4YN4 - chains A and P of the 4 polymer chains in the assembly; structure by X-ray diffraction, 2.24 A resolution.

== Chain A ==
Molecule: DNA polymerase beta
From: Homo sapiens
Notes: EC 2.7.7.7, 4.2.99.-
UniProt: P06746 (DPOLB_HUMAN); residues 1-335 here = UniProt positions 1-335
Sequence (335 residues; each row starts with the number of its first residue):
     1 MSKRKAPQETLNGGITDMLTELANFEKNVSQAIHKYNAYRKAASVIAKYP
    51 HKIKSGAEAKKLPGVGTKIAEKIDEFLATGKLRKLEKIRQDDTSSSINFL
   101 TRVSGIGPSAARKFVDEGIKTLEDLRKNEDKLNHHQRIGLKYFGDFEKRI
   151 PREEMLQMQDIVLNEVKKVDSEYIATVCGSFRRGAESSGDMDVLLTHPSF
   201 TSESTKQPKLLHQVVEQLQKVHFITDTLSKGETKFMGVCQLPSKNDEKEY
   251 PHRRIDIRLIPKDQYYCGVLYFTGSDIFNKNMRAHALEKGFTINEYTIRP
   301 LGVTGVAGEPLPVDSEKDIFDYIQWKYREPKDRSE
Not modelled in the structure: 1-6, 205-206
Bound ions: Na+ site 1: Lys60, Leu62, Val65 (shared with 1 residue of chain D); Na+ site 2: Thr101, Val103, Ile106 (shared with DG9(P) of chain P); Mn2+ site 1: Asp190, Asp192 (together with 1FZ) (shared with DA10(P) of chain P)
Residues lining bound ligands: 1FZ (5'-O-[(R)-hydroxy{[(R)-hydroxy(phosphonooxy)phosphoryl]amino}phosphoryl]thymidine): Arg149, Gly179, Ser180, Arg183, Ser188, Gly189, Asp190, Asp192, Tyr271, Phe272, Thr273, Gly274, Ser275, Asp276, Asn279
What the authors report for this chain:
  - catalytic residues: Asp256 (proposed by the authors, not directly observed)

== Chain P ==
Molecule: DNA 10-mer (up-primer)
Sequence (10 nucleotides; row label = number of the first residue in the row):
     1 GCTGATGCGA
Bound ions: Na+: DG9 (shared with Thr101(A), Val103(A), Ile106(A) of chain A); Mn2+: DA10 (together with 1FZ) (shared with Asp190(A), Asp192(A) of chain A)

== How chain A and chain P interact ==
Contacting residue pairs - 15 pairs, chain A then chain P:
  Val103(A) with DG9(P), phosphate contact
  Ser104(A) with DG9(P), phosphate contact
  Gly105(A) with DC8(P), sugar contact; DG9(P), hydrogen bond to the phosphate
  Ile106(A) with DG9(P), phosphate contact
  Gly107(A) with DC8(P), hydrogen bond to the phosphate; DG9(P), phosphate contact
  Pro108(A) with DC8(P), phosphate contact
  Ser109(A) with DG7(P), phosphate contact; DC8(P), hydrogen bond to the phosphate
  Ala110(A) with DC8(P), hydrogen bond to the phosphate
  His135(A) with DG9(P), sugar contact
  Lys234(A) with DG9(P), base contact
  Met236(A) with DG9(P), phosphate contact
  Arg254(A) with DA10(P), salt bridge to the phosphate
Other interface residues (no listed pair), chain A (14 interface residues in all): Asp190, Asp256

== Overview ==
14 residues of chain A and 4 residues of chain P are in contact, with 4 hydrogen bonds and 1 salt bridge.
Polar contacts include Gly105(A)-DG9(P), Gly107(A)-DC8(P) and Ser109(A)-DC8(P). Chain A binds compound 1FZ.
Lys60(A), Leu62(A) and Val65(A) coordinate Na+ site 1. From the paper: the catalytic residue Asp256(A).
Chain A is DNA polymerase beta (Homo sapiens) and chain P is DNA 10-mer (up-primer); the structure, Structure
of human DNA polymerase beta complexed with N7BG in the template opposite to incoming non-hydrolyzable ...,
was determined by X-ray diffraction (same publication as 5EOZ, 4YMN and 4YMO).
